Entry 6LA3 (electron microscopy, 2.32 A resolution); this record covers chains C and D of the 4 polymer chains in the assembly.

[Chain C]
Name: Capsid protein VP3
Source organism: Echovirus E11
Chain sequence (238 residues; row label = number of the first residue in the row):
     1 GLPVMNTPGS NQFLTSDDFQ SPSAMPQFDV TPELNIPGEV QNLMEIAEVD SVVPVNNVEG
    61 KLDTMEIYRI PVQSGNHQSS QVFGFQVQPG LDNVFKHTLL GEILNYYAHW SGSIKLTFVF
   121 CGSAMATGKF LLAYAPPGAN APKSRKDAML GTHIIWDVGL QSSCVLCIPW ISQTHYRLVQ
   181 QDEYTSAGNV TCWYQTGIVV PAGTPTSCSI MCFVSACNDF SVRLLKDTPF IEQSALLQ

[Chain D]
Name: Capsid protein VP4
Source organism: Echovirus E11
Chain sequence (69 residues; row label = number of the first residue in the row):
     1 MGAQVSTQKT GAHETGLNAS GRSIIHYTNI NYYKDAASNS ANRQDFSQDP GKFTEPVKDI
    61 MVKSLPALN
Unresolved in the structure: 14-23

[Chain C / chain D interface]
Residue-residue contacts - 28 pairs, chain C then chain D:
  Asp18(C) with Ser40(D); Ala41(D), hydrogen bond (side chain-backbone); Arg43(D), salt bridge
  Gln20(C) with Asn29(D); Ile30(D), hydrogen bond (side chain-backbone); Asn31(D); Tyr32(D), hydrogen bond (side chain-backbone); Ser38(D)
  Ser21(C) with Tyr33(D); Ser38(D), hydrogen bond (backbone-side chain)
  Pro22(C) with Tyr33(D)
  Ser23(C) with Asp35(D); Ser38(D)
  Pro26(C) with Asp35(D)
  Gln27(C) with Asp35(D), hydrogen bond (backbone-side chain)
  Gly38(C) with Lys52(D)
  Glu39(C) with Lys52(D)
  Val40(C) with Phe53(D), hydrophobic
  Gln41(C) with Ser47(D)
  Asn42(C) with Gln48(D)
  Glu45(C) with Gln48(D); Asp49(D), hydrogen bond (side chain-backbone); Pro50(D)
  Glu48(C) with Thr54(D)
  Leu160(C) with Leu68(D)
  Gln161(C) with Pro66(D); Ala67(D), hydrogen bond (side chain-backbone); Leu68(D), hydrogen bond (side chain-backbone)
Interface residues without a listed pair, chain C (21 interface residues in all): Ser16, Asp17, Phe19, Met25, Val49
Interface residues without a listed pair, chain D (22 interface residues in all): Lys34, Asn39

[In short]
21 residues of chain C face 22 of chain D across their interface; the contacts include 8 hydrogen bonds and 1
salt bridge. Polar contacts include Asp18(C)-Arg43(D), Asp18(C)-Ala41(D) and Gln20(C)-Ile30(D).
Here chain C is Capsid protein VP3 and chain D is Capsid protein VP4, both from Echovirus E11. Entry 6LA3
(Cryo-EM structure of full echovirus 11 particle at pH 7.4) was determined by electron microscopy, deposited
together with 6LA4, 6LA5, 6LA6, 6LA7, 6LAO, 6LAP and 3 further entries.
